Entry 8YW2 (electron microscopy, 3.70 A resolution); this record covers chains B and D of the 65 polymer chains in the assembly.

# Chain B
Name: Spike glycoprotein E2
Organism: Semliki Forest virus 4
Reference sequence: A0A0E3T652 (A0A0E3T652_SFV); residues 5-422 here correspond to UniProt positions 338-755 (UniProt number = residue number + 333)
Amino-acid sequence (418 residues; each row starts with the number of its first residue):
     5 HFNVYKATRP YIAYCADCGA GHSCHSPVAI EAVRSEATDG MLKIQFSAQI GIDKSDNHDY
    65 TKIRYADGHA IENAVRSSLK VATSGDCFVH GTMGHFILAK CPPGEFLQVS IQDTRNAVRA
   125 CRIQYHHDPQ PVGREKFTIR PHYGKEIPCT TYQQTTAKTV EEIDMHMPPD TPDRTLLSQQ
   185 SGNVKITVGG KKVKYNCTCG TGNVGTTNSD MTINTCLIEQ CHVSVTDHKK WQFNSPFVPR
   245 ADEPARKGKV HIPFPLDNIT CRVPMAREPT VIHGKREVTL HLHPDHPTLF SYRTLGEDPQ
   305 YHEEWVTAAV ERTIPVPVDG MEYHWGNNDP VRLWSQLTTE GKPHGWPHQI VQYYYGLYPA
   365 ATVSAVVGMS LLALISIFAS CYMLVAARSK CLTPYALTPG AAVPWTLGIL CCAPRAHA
Disulfide bonds: Cys19-Cys125, Cys91-Cys105, Cys201-Cys225, Cys203-Cys220
Glycans and other covalent adducts: N-acetylglucosamine (NAG) linked to Asn200, Asn262

# Chain D
Name: capsid protein, partial
Organism: Semliki Forest virus 4
Reference sequence: A0A0E3T652 (A0A0E3T652_SFV); residues 107-267 here = UniProt positions 107-267
Amino-acid sequence (161 residues; numbered 107 to 267; the number before each row is that of its first residue):
   107 KRERMCMKIE NDCIFEVKHE GKVTGYACLV GDKVMKPAHV KGVIDNADLA KLAFKKSSKY
   167 DLECAQIPVH MRSDASKYTH EKPEGHYNWH HGAVQYSGGR FTIPTGAGKP GDSGRPIFDN
   227 KGRVVAIVLG GANEGSRTAL SVVTWNKDMV TRVTPEGSEE W

# How chain B and chain D interact
Residue-residue contacts (12):
  Thr397(B) with Lys161(D)
  Ala400(B) with Lys139(D); Lys161(D); Cys170(D), hydrogen bond (backbone-side chain)
  Leu401(B) with Leu168(D), hydrophobic; Cys170(D), hydrophobic; Val256(D)
  Thr402(B) with Lys139(D); Trp251(D); Asp254(D), hydrogen bond (side chain-backbone); Val256(D)
  Gly404(B) with Asp254(D)
Also at the interface, not in a pair above, chain B (7 interface residues in all): Pro403, Ala405
Also at the interface, not in a pair above, chain D (10 interface residues in all): Lys162, Tyr184, Met255

# Overview
7 residues of chain B and 10 residues of chain D are in contact; the contacts include 2 hydrogen bonds. Polar
pairs include Ala400(B)-Cys170(D) and Thr402(B)-Asp254(D). N-acetylglucosamine is covalently linked to
Asn200(B) and Asn262(B).
Chain B is Spike glycoprotein E2 and chain D is capsid protein, partial, both from Semliki Forest virus 4; the
structure, Semliki Forest virus viron in complex with VLDLR, was determined by electron microscopy, deposited
together with 8YVY, 8YVZ and 8YW1.
